Entry 6VPX (electron microscopy, 5.00 A resolution (low resolution: residue-level contacts below are approximate; hydrogen-bond / salt-bridge calls are withheld)); this record covers chains D and P of the 17 polymer chains in the assembly.

== Chain D ==
Protein: Envelope glycoprotein gp41
From: Human immunodeficiency virus 1
Amino-acid sequence (153 residues; numbered 512 to 664; the number before each row is that of its first residue):
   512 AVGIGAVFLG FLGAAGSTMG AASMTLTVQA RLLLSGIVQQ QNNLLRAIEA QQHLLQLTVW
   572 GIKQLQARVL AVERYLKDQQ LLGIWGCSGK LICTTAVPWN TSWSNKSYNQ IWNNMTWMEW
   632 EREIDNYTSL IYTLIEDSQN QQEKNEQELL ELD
Not modelled in the structure: 548-571
Disulfides: Cys598-Cys604
Covalent attachments: glycan linked to Asn611, Asn637; N-acetylglucosamine (NAG) linked to Asn625
What the authors report for this chain:
  - post-translational modification sites: Asn625

== Chain P ==
Protein: Antibody PGT151 Fab heavy chain
From: Homo sapiens
Notes: antibody fragment or engineered binder
Amino-acid sequence (134 residues; numbered 2 to 135; the number before each row is that of its first residue):
     2 VQLVESGGGV VQPGKSVRLS CVVSDFPFSK YPMYWVRQAP GKGLEWVAAI SGDAWHVVYS
    62 NSVQGRFLVS RDNVKNTLYL EMNSLKIEDT AVYRCARMFQ ESGPPRLDRW SGRNYYYYSG
   122 MDVWGQGTTV TVSS
Disulfides: Cys22-Cys96

== How chain D and chain P interact ==
Residue-residue contacts (27):
  Ala512(D) - Tyr117(P)
  Ala512(D) - Tyr118(P)
  Ala512(D) - Tyr119(P)
  Val513(D) - Tyr117(P)
  Val513(D) - Tyr118(P)
  Gly514(D) - His57(P)
  Gly514(D) - Tyr116(P)
  Ile515(D) - His57(P)
  Ile515(D) - Arg114(P)
  Ile515(D) - Asn115(P)
  Ile515(D) - Tyr116(P)
  Gly516(D) - Arg114(P)
  Gly516(D) - Asn115(P)
  Ala517(D) - Gly113(P)
  Ala517(D) - Arg114(P)
  Val518(D) - Gly113(P)
  Val518(D) - Arg114(P)
  Val518(D) - Asn115(P)
  Phe519(D) - Leu108(P)
  Phe519(D) - Gly113(P)
  Leu520(D) - Ser112(P)
  Leu520(D) - Gly113(P)
  Gly521(D) - Trp111(P)
  Gly521(D) - Ser112(P)
  Phe522(D) - Trp111(P)
  Arg542(D) - Arg110(P)
  Leu543(D) - Trp111(P)

== In short ==
The interface between chain D and chain P involves 13 residues on one side and 12 on the other.
N-acetylglucosamine is covalently linked to Asn625(D). The paper reports a modification site at Asn625(D).
Here chain D is Envelope glycoprotein gp41 (Human immunodeficiency virus 1) and chain P is Antibody PGT151 Fab
heavy chain (Homo sapiens). Entry 6VPX (Nanodisc of full-length HIV-1 Envelope glycoprotein clone AMC011 in
complex with one PGT151 Fab and three ...) was determined by electron microscopy.
